Entry 7KMS (electron microscopy, 3.64 A resolution); this record covers chains A and C of the 6 polymer chains in the assembly.

Chain A (and C):
Molecule: Spike glycoprotein
Organism: Severe acute respiratory syndrome coronavirus 2
Notes: chain C of this document is another copy of the same molecule, construct and numbering; everything in this record applies to it too
Reference sequence: P0DTC2 (SPIKE_SARS2); residues 1-1208 here = UniProt positions 1-1208
Chain sequence (1288 residues; row label = number of the first residue in the row):
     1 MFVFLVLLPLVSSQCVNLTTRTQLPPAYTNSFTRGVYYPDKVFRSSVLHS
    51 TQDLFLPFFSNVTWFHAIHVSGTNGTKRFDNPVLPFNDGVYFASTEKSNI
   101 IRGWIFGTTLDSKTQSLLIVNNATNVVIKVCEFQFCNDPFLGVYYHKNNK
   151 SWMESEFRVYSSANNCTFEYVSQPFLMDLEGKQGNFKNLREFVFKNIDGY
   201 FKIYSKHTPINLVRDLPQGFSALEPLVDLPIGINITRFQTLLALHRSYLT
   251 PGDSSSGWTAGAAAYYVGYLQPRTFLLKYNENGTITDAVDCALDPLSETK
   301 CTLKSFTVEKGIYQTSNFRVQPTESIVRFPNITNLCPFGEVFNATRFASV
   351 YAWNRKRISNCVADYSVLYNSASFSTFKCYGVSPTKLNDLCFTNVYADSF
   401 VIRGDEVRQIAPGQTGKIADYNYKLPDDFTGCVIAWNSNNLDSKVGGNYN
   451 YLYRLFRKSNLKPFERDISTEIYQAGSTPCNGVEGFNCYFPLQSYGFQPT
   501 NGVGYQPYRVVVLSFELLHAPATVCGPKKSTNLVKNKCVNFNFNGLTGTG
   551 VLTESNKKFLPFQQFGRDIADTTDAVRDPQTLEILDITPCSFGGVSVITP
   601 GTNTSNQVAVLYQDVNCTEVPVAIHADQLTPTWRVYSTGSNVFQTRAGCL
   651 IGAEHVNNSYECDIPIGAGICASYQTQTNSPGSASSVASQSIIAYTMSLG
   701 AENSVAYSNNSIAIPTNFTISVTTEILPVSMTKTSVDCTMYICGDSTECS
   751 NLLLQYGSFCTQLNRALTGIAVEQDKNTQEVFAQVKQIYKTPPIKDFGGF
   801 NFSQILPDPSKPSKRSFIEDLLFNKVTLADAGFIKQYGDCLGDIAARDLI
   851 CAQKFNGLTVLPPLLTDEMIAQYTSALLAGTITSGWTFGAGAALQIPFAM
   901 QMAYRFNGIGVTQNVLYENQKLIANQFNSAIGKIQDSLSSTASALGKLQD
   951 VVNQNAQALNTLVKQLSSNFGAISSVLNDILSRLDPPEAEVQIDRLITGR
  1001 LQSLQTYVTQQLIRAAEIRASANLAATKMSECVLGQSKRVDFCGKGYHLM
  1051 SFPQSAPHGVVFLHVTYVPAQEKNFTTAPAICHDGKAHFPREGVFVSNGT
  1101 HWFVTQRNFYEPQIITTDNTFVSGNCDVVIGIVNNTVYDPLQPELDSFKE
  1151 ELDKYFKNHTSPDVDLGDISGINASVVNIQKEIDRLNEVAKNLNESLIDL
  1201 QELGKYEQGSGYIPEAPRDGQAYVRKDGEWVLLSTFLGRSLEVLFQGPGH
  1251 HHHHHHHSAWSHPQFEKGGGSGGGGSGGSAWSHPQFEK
Disordered / not traced: 1-25, 67-78, 142-152, 178-185, 247-260, 629-637, 676-689, 829-851, 1150-1288
Disulfides: C131-C166, C291-C301, C336-C361, C379-C432, C391-C525, C480-C488, C538-C590, C617-C649, C662-C671, C738-C760, C743-C749, C1032-C1043, C1082-C1126
Covalently attached groups: N-acetylglucosamine (NAG) linked to N61, N165, N234, N282, N331, N343, N603, N616, N657, N709, N717, N801, N1074, N1098, N1134
Differences from the reference sequence: engineered mutation G682 (Arg in P0DTC2), S683 (Arg in P0DTC2), S685 (Arg in P0DTC2), P986 (Lys in P0DTC2), P987 (Val in P0DTC2); expression tag (1209-1288)
Swiss-Prot annotation at these positions:
  - region: N280 to C301 (Putative superantigen), R403 to D405 (Integrin-binding motif), N448 to F456 (Immunodominant HLA epitope recognized by the CD8+), P681, A684 (Putative superantigen), S816 to Y837 (Fusion peptide 1), K835 to F855 (Fusion peptide 2), D1163 to E1202 (Heptad repeat 2)
  - site: R815, S816 (Cleavage)
  - glycosylation: N17 (N-linked (GlcNAc...) (complex) asparagine), N61 (N-linked (GlcNAc...) (hybrid) asparagine), N74 (N-linked (GlcNAc...) (complex) asparagine), N122 (N-linked (GlcNAc...) (hybrid) asparagine), N149 (N-linked (GlcNAc...) (complex) asparagine), N165 (N-linked (GlcNAc...) (complex) asparagine), N234 (N-linked (GlcNAc...) (high mannose) asparagine), N282 (N-linked (GlcNAc...) (complex) asparagine), T323 (O-linked (GalNAc) threonine), S325 (O-linked (HexNAc...) serine), N331 (N-linked (GlcNAc...) (complex) asparagine), N343 (N-linked (GlcNAc...) (complex) asparagine), N603 (N-linked (GlcNAc...) (hybrid) asparagine), N616 (N-linked (GlcNAc...) (complex) asparagine), N657 (N-linked (GlcNAc...) (complex) asparagine), T676 (O-linked (GlcNAc...) threonine), T678 (O-linked (GlcNAc...) threonine), N709 (N-linked (GlcNAc...) (high mannose) asparagine), N717 (N-linked (GlcNAc...) (hybrid) asparagine), N801 (N-linked (GlcNAc...) (hybrid) asparagine) and 6 more in UniProt
Reported in the primary citation:
  - conformationally variable residues (order/disorder transition): N824 to L858

Interface between chain A and chain C:
Pairs across the interface (138):
  Y38(A) - F562(C)  hydrophobic
  K41(A) - F562(C)  hydrogen bond (side chain-backbone)
  K41(A) - Q563(C)
  K41(A) - Q564(C)  hydrogen bond (backbone-backbone)
  K41(A) - F565(C)
  V42(A) - Q563(C)
  V42(A) - F565(C)
  V42(A) - R567(C)
  F43(A) - K558(C)
  F43(A) - F559(C)  hydrophobic
  F43(A) - F565(C)  hydrogen bond (backbone-backbone)
  F43(A) - G566(C)
  F43(A) - R567(C)  hydrogen bond (backbone-backbone)
  R44(A) - R567(C)
  V47(A) - D568(C)
  V47(A) - I569(C)  hydrophobic
  T167(A) - R357(C)
  F168(A) - N360(C)
  G199(A) - P521(C)
  Y200(A) - P521(C)  hydrophobic
  Y200(A) - A522(C)
  P225(A) - F562(C)
  P230(A) - P521(C)
  P230(A) - A522(C)  hydrophobic
  G283(A) - L560(C)
  D737(A) - N317(C)  hydrogen bond
  T739(A) - N317(C)
  T739(A) - R319(C)  hydrogen bond
  M740(A) - R319(C)
  M740(A) - F592(C)  hydrophobic
  Q755(A) - S968(C)
  Q755(A) - N969(C)  hydrogen bond (backbone-backbone)
  Q755(A) - F970(C)  hydrogen bond (backbone-backbone)
  Q755(A) - G971(C)
  Y756(A) - Q965(C)
  Y756(A) - S968(C)  hydrogen bond (backbone-side chain)
  Y756(A) - F970(C)
  G757(A) - Q965(C)
  G757(A) - S968(C)
  S758(A) - T961(C)  hydrogen bond
  S758(A) - Q965(C)  hydrogen bond
  F759(A) - Q965(C)
  F759(A) - G999(C)
  F759(A) - Q1002(C)
  F759(A) - S1003(C)
  Q762(A) - T961(C)  hydrogen bond
  Q762(A) - T1006(C)
  R765(A) - Q957(C)  hydrogen bond
  K786(A) - K1045(C)
  Q787(A) - A701(C)
  Q787(A) - N703(C)
  I788(A) - L699(C)  hydrophobic
  I788(A) - G700(C)
  I788(A) - A701(C)
  I788(A) - E702(C)
  I788(A) - N703(C)  hydrogen bond (backbone-backbone)
  Y789(A) - N703(C)
  Y789(A) - V705(C)  hydrophobic
  K790(A) - E702(C)
  K790(A) - N703(C)  hydrogen bond (backbone-backbone)
  P792(A) - Y707(C)  hydrophobic
  D796(A) - Y707(C)  hydrogen bond (backbone-side chain)
  F797(A) - Y707(C)
  K854(A) - F592(C)  hydrogen bond (side chain-backbone)
  F855(A) - F592(C)
  G857(A) - F592(C)
  V860(A) - D614(C)
  L861(A) - Q613(C)
  P862(A) - A647(C)  hydrophobic
  P863(A) - A668(C)  hydrogen bond (backbone-backbone)
  L864(A) - P665(C)  hydrophobic
  L864(A) - A668(C)
  L864(A) - G669(C)  hydrogen bond (backbone-backbone)
  T866(A) - A668(C)
  M869(A) - G669(C)
  M869(A) - L699(C)  hydrophobic
  Q872(A) - L699(C)
  Y873(A) - L699(C)
  T883(A) - V705(C)
  T883(A) - Y707(C)
  W886(A) - Y1047(C)
  A890(A) - K1045(C)  hydrogen bond (backbone-side chain)
  A890(A) - G1046(C)
  A890(A) - Y1047(C)
  G891(A) - K1045(C)
  A892(A) - E1072(C)
  L894(A) - A713(C)
  L894(A) - P715(C)
  L894(A) - E1072(C)
  Q895(A) - A706(C)
  Q895(A) - S711(C)
  Q895(A) - I712(C)
  Q895(A) - A713(C)  hydrogen bond (backbone-backbone)
  Q895(A) - N1074(C)
  I896(A) - Y707(C)
  I896(A) - S711(C)
  I896(A) - R1107(C)
  P897(A) - Y707(C)  hydrophobic
  P897(A) - S708(C)
  P897(A) - N709(C)
  P897(A) - S711(C)
  P897(A) - I712(C)
  F898(A) - Y707(C)
  M900(A) - I712(C)  hydrophobic
  M900(A) - T1077(C)
  M900(A) - A1078(C)
  M900(A) - P1079(C)
  Y904(A) - R1107(C)
  Q913(A) - P1090(C)  hydrogen bond (side chain-backbone)
  Q913(A) - R1107(C)
  N914(A) - F1121(C)
  N914(A) - S1123(C)  hydrogen bond
  Y917(A) - P1079(C)  hydrophobic
  Y917(A) - F1089(C)  hydrophobic
  Y917(A) - V1128(C)
  Y917(A) - V1129(C)  hydrophobic
  E918(A) - S1123(C)  hydrogen bond
  E918(A) - G1124(C)
  E918(A) - V1128(C)
  Q920(A) - I1130(C)
  N960(A) - I569(C)
  V963(A) - A570(C)  hydrophobic
  K964(A) - A570(C)
  Q1002(A) - Q1002(C)
  Q1005(A) - T1006(C)
  L1012(A) - Q1010(C)
  I1013(A) - I1013(C)  hydrophobic
  R1019(A) - E1017(C)
  T1027(A) - R1039(C)
  S1030(A) - V1040(C)
  E1031(A) - R1039(C)  salt bridge
  E1031(A) - V1040(C)
  E1031(A) - F1042(C)
  R1039(A) - R1039(C)
  L1141(A) - L1141(C)  hydrophobic
  F1148(A) - L1145(C)  hydrophobic
  F1148(A) - K1149(C)
  K1149(A) - K1149(C)
Interface residues without a listed pair, chain A (91 interface residues in all): D40, E224, N282, T284, A766, N856, L858, T859, T887, G889, A893, N907, D994, T1009, G1035, E1111
Interface residues without a listed pair, chain C (90 interface residues in all): S359, K557, T572, P589, G593, G667, M697, S704, T1009, D1041, V1068, R1091, E1092, V1094

In short:
The interface between chain A and chain C involves 91 residues on one side and 90 on the other, with 24
hydrogen bonds and 1 salt bridge. Polar contacts include E1031(A)-R1039(C), K41(A)-F562(C) and
D737(A)-N317(C). Covalently linked N-acetylglucosamine: at N61(A), N165(A), N234(A), N282(A), N331(A) and
N343(A) and 9 more. From the paper: conformational variability at N824(A).
Chain A and chain C are both Spike glycoprotein (Severe acute respiratory syndrome coronavirus 2); the
structure, Cryo-EM structure of triple ACE2-bound SARS-CoV-2 trimer spike at pH 7.4, was determined by
electron microscopy, deposited together with 7KMB, 7KMZ, 7KNB, 7KNE, 7KNH and 7KNI.
